Entry 8SZ6 (X-ray diffraction, 1.65 A resolution); this record covers chains A and B.

[Chain A]
Protein: 3-hydroxy-3-methylglutaryl-coenzyme A reductase
Source organism: Pseudomonas sp. 'mevalonii'
Notes: EC 1.1.1.88
UniProtKB: P13702 (MVAA_PSEMV); residues 1-428 here = UniProt positions 1-428
Amino-acid sequence (428 residues; numbered 1 to 428; the number before each row is that of its first residue):
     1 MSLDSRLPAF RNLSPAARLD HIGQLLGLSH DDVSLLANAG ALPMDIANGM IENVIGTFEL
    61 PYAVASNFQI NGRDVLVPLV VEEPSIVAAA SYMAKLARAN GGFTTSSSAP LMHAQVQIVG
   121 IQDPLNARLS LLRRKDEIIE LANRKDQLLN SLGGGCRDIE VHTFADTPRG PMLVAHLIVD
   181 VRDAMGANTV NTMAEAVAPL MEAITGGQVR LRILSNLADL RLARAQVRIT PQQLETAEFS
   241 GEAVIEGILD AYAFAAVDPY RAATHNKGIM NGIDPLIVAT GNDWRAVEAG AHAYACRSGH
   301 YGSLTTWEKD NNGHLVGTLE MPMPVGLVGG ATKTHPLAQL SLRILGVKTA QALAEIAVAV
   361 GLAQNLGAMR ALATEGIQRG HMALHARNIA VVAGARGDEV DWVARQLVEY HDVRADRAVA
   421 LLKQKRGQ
Not modelled in the structure: 1, 379-428
Small-molecule neighbours: Mevaldyl-Coenzyme A (ZKE): Arg11, Ser66, Asn67, Glu83, Pro84, Ser85, Ile86, Ala88, Ala89, Ser91, Tyr92, Lys95, Arg261, Thr264, His265, Lys267, Gly268, Asn271, Gly367, Ala368, Arg370, Ala371, Leu372, Glu375, Ile377
Reported in the primary citation:
  - conformationally variable residues: Ser85
  - binding site for Mevaldyl-Coenzyme A: Glu83, Lys267
  - catalytic residues: Glu83, Lys267, His381 (citing earlier work)

[Chain B]
Protein: 3-hydroxy-3-methylglutaryl-coenzyme A reductase
Source organism: Pseudomonas sp. 'mevalonii'
Notes: EC 1.1.1.88
UniProtKB: P13702 (MVAA_PSEMV); residues 501-928 here correspond to UniProt positions 1-428 (UniProt number = residue number - 500)
Amino-acid sequence (428 residues; numbered 501 to 928; the number before each row is that of its first residue):
   501 MSLDSRLPAF RNLSPAARLD HIGQLLGLSH DDVSLLANAG ALPMDIANGM IENVIGTFEL
   561 PYAVASNFQI NGRDVLVPLV VEEPSIVAAA SYMAKLARAN GGFTTSSSAP LMHAQVQIVG
   621 IQDPLNARLS LLRRKDEIIE LANRKDQLLN SLGGGCRDIE VHTFADTPRG PMLVAHLIVD
   681 VRDAMGANTV NTMAEAVAPL MEAITGGQVR LRILSNLADL RLARAQVRIT PQQLETAEFS
   741 GEAVIEGILD AYAFAAVDPY RAATHNKGIM NGIDPLIVAT GNDWRAVEAG AHAYACRSGH
   801 YGSLTTWEKD NNGHLVGTLE MPMPVGLVGG ATKTHPLAQL SLRILGVKTA QALAEIAVAV
   861 GLAQNLGAMR ALATEGIQRG HMALHARNIA VVAGARGDEV DWVARQLVEY HDVRADRAVA
   921 LLKQKRGQ
Not modelled in the structure: 501, 879-928
Small-molecule neighbours:
  - (3R)-3,5,5-trihydroxy-3-methylpentanoic acid (XII): Glu583, Arg761, Thr764, His765, Lys767, Gly768, Asn771, Ala868, Leu872
  - Mevaldyl-Coenzyme A (ZKE): Glu552, Asn553, Ile713, Leu714

[How chain A and chain B interact]
Residue-residue contacts - 243 pairs, chain A then chain B:
  Phe10(A) - Asn553(B)
  Arg11(A) - Asn553(B)
  Pro15(A) - Met544(B)  hydrophobic
  Pro15(A) - Asn548(B)
  Pro15(A) - Val554(B)
  Arg18(A) - Asn548(B)  hydrogen bond
  Arg18(A) - Asn553(B)
  Arg18(A) - Val554(B)  hydrogen bond (side chain-backbone)
  Arg18(A) - Ile555(B)
  Leu36(A) - Ile555(B)  hydrophobic
  Leu36(A) - Gly556(B)
  Leu36(A) - Thr557(B)
  Ala39(A) - Gly540(B)
  Gly40(A) - Ala539(B)
  Gly40(A) - Glu559(B)
  Ala41(A) - Glu559(B)  hydrogen bond (backbone-side chain)
  Leu42(A) - Glu559(B)  hydrogen bond (backbone-side chain)
  Met44(A) - Pro515(B)  hydrophobic
  Ala47(A) - Pro561(B)
  Asn48(A) - Pro515(B)
  Asn48(A) - Arg518(B)  hydrogen bond
  Met50(A) - Pro561(B)  hydrophobic
  Met50(A) - Glu582(B)
  Met50(A) - Pro584(B)
  Ile51(A) - Pro561(B)  hydrophobic
  Ile51(A) - Ala563(B)  hydrophobic
  Ile51(A) - Val581(B)
  Ile51(A) - Glu582(B)
  Ile51(A) - Glu583(B)
  Glu52(A) - Arg511(B)
  Glu52(A) - Ala563(B)
  Glu52(A) - Pro584(B)
  Glu52(A) - Ser585(B)  hydrogen bond (side chain-backbone)
  Glu52(A) - Ile586(B)
  Glu52(A) - Val587(B)  hydrogen bond (side chain-backbone)
  Glu52(A) - Ala588(B)  hydrogen bond (side chain-backbone)
  Asn53(A) - Phe510(B)
  Asn53(A) - Arg511(B)
  Asn53(A) - Arg518(B)
  Asn53(A) - Ala563(B)
  Asn53(A) - Val564(B)  hydrogen bond (side chain-backbone)
  Asn53(A) - Val587(B)
  Asn53(A) - Ser591(B)
  Val54(A) - Pro515(B)
  Val54(A) - Arg518(B)  hydrogen bond (backbone-side chain)
  Val54(A) - Tyr562(B)
  Val54(A) - Ala563(B)  hydrophobic
  Ile55(A) - Arg518(B)
  Ile55(A) - Leu536(B)  hydrophobic
  Ile55(A) - Tyr562(B)  hydrogen bond (backbone-backbone)
  Ile55(A) - Val564(B)  hydrophobic
  Gly56(A) - Pro561(B)
  Gly56(A) - Tyr562(B)  hydrogen bond (backbone-backbone)
  Thr57(A) - Glu559(B)  hydrogen bond
  Thr57(A) - Leu560(B)
  Thr57(A) - Tyr562(B)
  Thr57(A) - Leu837(B)
  Phe58(A) - Phe558(B)
  Phe58(A) - Glu559(B)
  Phe58(A) - Leu560(B)  hydrogen bond (backbone-backbone)
  Phe58(A) - Val580(B)  hydrophobic
  Phe58(A) - Val778(B)
  Phe58(A) - Ala779(B)
  Phe58(A) - His835(B)
  Phe58(A) - Leu837(B)  hydrophobic
  Phe58(A) - Ala838(B)
  Glu59(A) - Gly540(B)
  Glu59(A) - Ala541(B)  hydrogen bond (side chain-backbone)
  Glu59(A) - Leu542(B)  hydrogen bond (side chain-backbone)
  Glu59(A) - Thr557(B)  hydrogen bond
  Glu59(A) - Phe558(B)
  Glu59(A) - Glu559(B)
  Glu59(A) - His835(B)  hydrogen bond (backbone-side chain)
  Leu60(A) - Thr557(B)
  Leu60(A) - Phe558(B)  hydrogen bond (backbone-backbone)
  Pro61(A) - Ala547(B)
  Pro61(A) - Met550(B)  hydrophobic
  Pro61(A) - Ile551(B)  hydrophobic
  Pro61(A) - Val554(B)  hydrophobic
  Pro61(A) - Gly556(B)
  Tyr62(A) - Val554(B)
  Tyr62(A) - Ile555(B)  hydrogen bond (backbone-backbone)
  Tyr62(A) - Gly556(B)  hydrogen bond (backbone-backbone)
  Tyr62(A) - Thr557(B)
  Tyr62(A) - Phe558(B)  hydrophobic
  Ala63(A) - Ile551(B)  hydrophobic
  Ala63(A) - Glu552(B)
  Ala63(A) - Asn553(B)
  Val64(A) - Asn553(B)  hydrogen bond (backbone-side chain)
  Val64(A) - Ile555(B)  hydrophobic
  Val80(A) - Phe558(B)  hydrophobic
  Val80(A) - Trp784(B)
  Val81(A) - Ile551(B)
  Val81(A) - Arg785(B)
  Glu82(A) - Met550(B)
  Glu82(A) - Ile551(B)
  Glu82(A) - Gly781(B)
  Glu82(A) - Asn782(B)
  Glu82(A) - Asp783(B)
  Glu82(A) - Trp784(B)
  Glu82(A) - Arg785(B)  salt bridge
  Glu82(A) - Ala831(B)
  Glu83(A) - Ile551(B)
  Glu83(A) - Asp783(B)
  Glu83(A) - Arg785(B)  salt bridge
  Pro84(A) - Met550(B)
  Pro84(A) - Glu552(B)
  Ser85(A) - Glu552(B)  hydrogen bond (backbone-side chain)
  Ile86(A) - Glu552(B)
  Val87(A) - Glu552(B)  hydrogen bond (backbone-side chain)
  Val87(A) - Asn553(B)
  Ala88(A) - Glu552(B)  hydrogen bond (backbone-side chain)
  Ser91(A) - Asn553(B)
  His113(A) - Tyr760(B)
  Gln115(A) - Phe754(B)
  Gln115(A) - Asp758(B)  hydrogen bond
  Gln115(A) - Tyr760(B)
  Gln115(A) - Arg761(B)
  Gln117(A) - Asp750(B)
  Gln117(A) - Phe754(B)
  Phe164(A) - Val757(B)  hydrophobic
  Phe164(A) - Asp758(B)
  Arg169(A) - Glu746(B)  salt bridge
  Arg169(A) - Leu749(B)
  Arg169(A) - Asp750(B)  salt bridge
  Arg169(A) - Ala753(B)
  Met172(A) - Asp750(B)
  Met172(A) - Ala753(B)  hydrophobic
  Val174(A) - Phe754(B)  hydrophobic
  His176(A) - Tyr760(B)
  Glu195(A) - Glu875(B)
  Glu195(A) - Gln878(B)
  Ala196(A) - Gln878(B)
  Glu202(A) - Ile877(B)
  Val209(A) - Ile877(B)
  Arg210(A) - Gly747(B)
  Arg210(A) - Asp750(B)  salt bridge
  Leu211(A) - Ala751(B)  hydrophobic
  Leu211(A) - Arg761(B)
  Leu211(A) - Leu872(B)  hydrophobic
  Arg212(A) - Leu872(B)
  Arg212(A) - Glu875(B)  hydrogen bond (side chain-backbone)
  Arg212(A) - Gly876(B)  hydrogen bond (side chain-backbone)
  Arg212(A) - Ile877(B)
  Ile213(A) - Arg761(B)
  Leu214(A) - Thr764(B)  hydrogen bond (backbone-side chain)
  Ser215(A) - Tyr760(B)  hydrogen bond (side chain-backbone)
  Ser215(A) - Thr764(B)
  Asn216(A) - Thr764(B)  hydrogen bond (backbone-side chain)
  Asn216(A) - Lys767(B)
  Leu217(A) - Tyr760(B)
  Leu217(A) - Ala763(B)  hydrophobic
  Asp219(A) - Tyr760(B)  hydrogen bond
  Glu246(A) - Arg669(B)  salt bridge
  Gly247(A) - Arg710(B)
  Leu249(A) - Arg669(B)
  Asp250(A) - Gln617(B)  hydrogen bond (backbone-side chain)
  Asp250(A) - Arg669(B)  salt bridge
  Asp250(A) - Met672(B)
  Asp250(A) - Arg710(B)  salt bridge
  Ala251(A) - Leu711(B)  hydrophobic
  Ala253(A) - Arg669(B)
  Ala253(A) - Met672(B)  hydrophobic
  Phe254(A) - Gln615(B)
  Phe254(A) - Gln617(B)
  Phe254(A) - Met672(B)
  Phe254(A) - Val674(B)  hydrophobic
  Val257(A) - Phe664(B)  hydrophobic
  Asp258(A) - Gln615(B)  hydrogen bond
  Asp258(A) - Phe664(B)
  Pro259(A) - Leu717(B)
  Tyr260(A) - His613(B)
  Tyr260(A) - Gln615(B)
  Tyr260(A) - His676(B)
  Tyr260(A) - Ser715(B)  hydrogen bond (backbone-side chain)
  Tyr260(A) - Leu717(B)
  Tyr260(A) - Asp719(B)  hydrogen bond
  Arg261(A) - Gln615(B)
  Arg261(A) - Leu711(B)
  Arg261(A) - Ile713(B)
  Ala263(A) - Leu717(B)  hydrophobic
  Ala263(A) - Ala789(B)
  Ala263(A) - Ala793(B)  hydrophobic
  Thr264(A) - Leu714(B)  hydrogen bond (side chain-backbone)
  Thr264(A) - Ser715(B)
  Thr264(A) - Asn716(B)  hydrogen bond (side chain-backbone)
  Lys267(A) - Asn716(B)
  Lys267(A) - Asp783(B)  salt bridge
  Lys267(A) - Arg785(B)
  Lys267(A) - Ala786(B)
  Lys267(A) - Ala789(B)
  Met270(A) - Arg785(B)
  Asn271(A) - Arg785(B)  hydrogen bond
  Asp274(A) - Trp784(B)  hydrogen bond
  Asp274(A) - Arg785(B)
  Val278(A) - Phe558(B)
  Val278(A) - Trp784(B)  hydrophobic
  Ala279(A) - Phe558(B)
  Asp283(A) - Glu582(B)
  Asp283(A) - Glu583(B)
  Asp283(A) - Lys767(B)  salt bridge
  Trp284(A) - Val580(B)
  Trp284(A) - Glu582(B)
  Trp284(A) - Asp774(B)  hydrogen bond
  Trp284(A) - Trp784(B)
  Arg285(A) - Val581(B)
  Arg285(A) - Glu582(B)  salt bridge
  Arg285(A) - Glu583(B)  salt bridge
  Arg285(A) - Lys767(B)
  Arg285(A) - Met770(B)
  Arg285(A) - Asn771(B)  hydrogen bond
  Arg285(A) - Asp774(B)
  Arg285(A) - Glu788(B)
  Ala286(A) - Lys767(B)
  Glu288(A) - Arg785(B)
  Glu288(A) - Glu788(B)
  Ala289(A) - Ala763(B)
  Ala289(A) - Lys767(B)
  Ala289(A) - His792(B)
  His292(A) - Ala789(B)
  His292(A) - His792(B)
  Cys296(A) - Cys796(B)  hydrophobic
  Cys296(A) - Tyr801(B)  hydrophobic
  Gly299(A) - Cys796(B)
  Gly299(A) - Gly799(B)
  Tyr301(A) - Cys796(B)  hydrophobic
  Ala331(A) - Glu582(B)
  His335(A) - Phe558(B)
  His335(A) - Glu559(B)  hydrogen bond (side chain-backbone)
  Leu337(A) - Thr557(B)
  Leu337(A) - Phe558(B)  hydrophobic
  Leu372(A) - Leu711(B)  hydrophobic
  Leu372(A) - Arg712(B)
  Leu372(A) - Ile713(B)  hydrophobic
  Thr374(A) - Arg712(B)
  Gly376(A) - Glu695(B)
  Gly376(A) - Arg712(B)
  Ile377(A) - Asn691(B)
  Ile377(A) - Glu695(B)
  Gln378(A) - Asn688(B)  hydrogen bond
  Gln378(A) - Asn691(B)  hydrogen bond
  Gln378(A) - Thr692(B)  hydrogen bond
  Gln378(A) - Glu695(B)  hydrogen bond (backbone-side chain)
Also at the interface, not in a pair above, chain A (110 interface residues in all): Leu19, Ala65, Ser66, Leu79, Lys145, Thr167, Thr192, Ala198, Pro199, Gly281, Asn282, Ala293, Ala338, Glu375
Also at the interface, not in a pair above, chain B (107 interface residues in all): Leu519, Ala565, Ser566, Val619, Asp666, Thr667, Pro759, His800

[Overview]
110 residues of chain A and 107 residues of chain B are in contact; the contacts include 47 hydrogen bonds and
12 salt bridges. Polar contacts include Glu82(A)-Arg785(B), Glu83(A)-Arg785(B) and Arg169(A)-Glu746(B). The
paper reports catalytic residues Glu83(A), Lys267(A) and His381(A); a binding site for Mevaldyl-Coenzyme A at
Glu83(A) and Lys267(A).
Chain A and chain B are both 3-hydroxy-3-methylglutaryl-coenzyme A reductase (Pseudomonas sp. 'mevalonii');
the structure, PmHMGR bound to mevaldehyde and CoA, was determined by X-ray diffraction (same publication as
8GDN and 8VLQ).
